PDB entry 4M58 | X-ray diffraction, 3.21 A resolution | chain A

Chain A:
Molecule: Cobalamin biosynthesis protein CbiM
From: Thermoanaerobacter tengcongensis
UniProtKB: Q8R9C0 (Q8R9C0_THETN); residue numbers follow UniProt; this construct covers 1-230
Amino-acid sequence (238 residues; numbered 1 to 238; the number before each row is that of its first residue):
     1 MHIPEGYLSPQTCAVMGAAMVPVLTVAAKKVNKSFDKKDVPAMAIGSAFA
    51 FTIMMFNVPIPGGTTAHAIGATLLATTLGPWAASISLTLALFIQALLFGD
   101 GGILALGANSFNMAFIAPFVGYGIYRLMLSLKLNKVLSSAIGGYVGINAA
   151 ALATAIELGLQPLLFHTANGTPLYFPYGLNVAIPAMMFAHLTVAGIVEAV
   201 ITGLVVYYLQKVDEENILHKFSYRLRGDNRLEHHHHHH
Not modelled in the structure: 228-238
Sequence notes: expression tag (231-238)
Metal / ion sites: Ni2+: M1, H2, H67
From the paper describing this entry:
  - Ni2+ coordination: M1, H2, H67

Summary:
M1, H2 and H67 form the Ni2+ site. From the paper: Ni2+ coordination by M1, H2 and H67.
Chain A is Cobalamin biosynthesis protein CbiM (Thermoanaerobacter tengcongensis); the structure, Crystal
Structure of an transition metal transporter, was determined by X-ray diffraction (same publication as 4M5B
and 4M5C).
